Entry 7KEZ (X-ray diffraction, 2.31 A resolution); this record covers chains H and L of the 3 polymer chains in the assembly.

Chain H:
Molecule: anti-VEGF-A Fab bH1 heavy chain
Organism: Homo sapiens
Notes: fragment: Fab fragment heavy chain; engineered mutation(s): CDR H3 loop design 16_0325 (ARGGAVAGTGVYYFDY); antibody fragment or engineered binder
Amino-acid sequence (239 residues; numbered 1 to 229 plus 10 insertion-coded residues; the number before each row is that of its first residue; a row labelled like 82A-82C holds insertion residues (82A, then the next letters in order)):
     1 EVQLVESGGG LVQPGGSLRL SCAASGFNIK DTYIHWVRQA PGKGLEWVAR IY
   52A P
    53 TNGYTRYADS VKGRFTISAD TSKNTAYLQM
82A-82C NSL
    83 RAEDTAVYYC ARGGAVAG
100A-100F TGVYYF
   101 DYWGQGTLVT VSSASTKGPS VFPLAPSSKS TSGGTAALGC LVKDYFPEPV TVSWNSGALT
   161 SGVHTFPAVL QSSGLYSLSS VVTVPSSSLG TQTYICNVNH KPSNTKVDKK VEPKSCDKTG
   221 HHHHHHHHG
Not modelled in the structure: 127-130, 215-229
Disulfides: Cys22-Cys92, Cys140-Cys196

Chain L:
Molecule: anti-VEGF-A Fab bH1 light chain
Organism: Homo sapiens
Notes: fragment: Fab fragment light chain; antibody fragment or engineered binder
Amino-acid sequence (218 residues; numbered 1 to 214 plus 4 insertion-coded residues; the number before each row is that of its first residue; a row labelled like 27A-27D holds insertion residues (27A, then the next letters in order)):
     1 DIQMTQSPSS LSASVGDRVT ITCRASQ
27A-27D DIPR
    28 SISGYVAWYQ QKPGKAPKLL IYWGSYLYSG VPSRFSGSGS GTDFTLTISS LQPEDFATYY
    88 CQQHYTTPPT FGQGTKVEIK RTVAAPSVFI FPPSDEQLKS GTASVVCLLN NFYPREAKVQ
   148 WKVDNALQSG NSQESVTEQD SKDSTYSLSS TLTLSKADYE KHKVYACEVT HQGLSSPVTK
   208 SFNRGEC
Not modelled in the structure: 213-214
Disulfides: Cys23-Cys88, Cys134-Cys194

Chain H / chain L interface:
Residue-residue contacts (74):
  Gln39(H) - Gln38(L)  hydrogen bond
  Gln39(H) - Tyr87(L)  hydrogen bond
  Lys43(H) - Tyr87(L)
  Gly44(H) - Tyr87(L)
  Leu45(H) - Pro44(L)  hydrophobic
  Leu45(H) - Tyr87(L)  hydrophobic
  Leu45(H) - Phe98(L)
  Trp47(H) - Pro95(L)  hydrophobic
  Trp47(H) - Pro96(L)
  Arg50(H) - Thr94(L)  hydrogen bond
  Arg58(H) - Thr94(L)
  Tyr91(H) - Gln38(L)  hydrogen bond
  Tyr91(H) - Lys42(L)  hydrogen bond (side chain-backbone)
  Tyr91(H) - Ala43(L)  hydrophobic
  Val98(H) - Trp50(L)  hydrophobic
  Tyr100D(H) - Gln89(L)  hydrogen bond (backbone-side chain)
  Tyr100D(H) - His91(L)
  Tyr100E(H) - Ala34(L)  hydrophobic
  Tyr100E(H) - Tyr36(L)
  Tyr100E(H) - Leu46(L)  hydrophobic
  Tyr100E(H) - Tyr49(L)
  Tyr100E(H) - Trp50(L)
  Tyr100E(H) - Gln89(L)
  Tyr100E(H) - His91(L)
  Phe100F(H) - Tyr36(L)  hydrogen bond (backbone-side chain)
  Phe100F(H) - Leu46(L)
  Phe100F(H) - Gln89(L)
  Phe100F(H) - Phe98(L)  hydrophobic
  Asp101(H) - Leu46(L)
  Asp101(H) - Tyr55(L)
  Tyr102(H) - Tyr55(L)
  Trp103(H) - Tyr36(L)
  Trp103(H) - Ala43(L)  hydrophobic
  Trp103(H) - Pro44(L)
  Trp103(H) - Phe98(L)  hydrophobic
  Gly104(H) - Ala43(L)
  Gln105(H) - Lys42(L)
  Gln105(H) - Ala43(L)  hydrogen bond (side chain-backbone)
  Phe122(H) - Ser121(L)
  Phe122(H) - Gln124(L)
  Pro123(H) - Ser121(L)
  Leu124(H) - Phe118(L)
  Leu124(H) - Val133(L)  hydrophobic
  Ala125(H) - Phe118(L)
  Ala125(H) - Pro119(L)
  Pro126(H) - Phe118(L)
  Ser132(H) - Phe116(L)
  Thr135(H) - Phe116(L)
  Ala137(H) - Phe116(L)  hydrophobic
  Ala137(H) - Phe118(L)
  Ala137(H) - Leu135(L)  hydrophobic
  Leu138(H) - Phe118(L)  hydrophobic
  Leu141(H) - Ser131(L)
  Lys143(H) - Gln124(L)
  Lys143(H) - Ser131(L)
  His164(H) - Asn137(L)  hydrogen bond
  His164(H) - Asn138(L)  hydrogen bond
  His164(H) - Ser174(L)  hydrogen bond
  Phe166(H) - Leu135(L)  hydrophobic
  Phe166(H) - Ser162(L)
  Phe166(H) - Thr164(L)
  Phe166(H) - Ser174(L)
  Phe166(H) - Leu175(L)  hydrophobic
  Phe166(H) - Ser176(L)
  Pro167(H) - Ser162(L)  hydrogen bond (backbone-side chain)
  Pro167(H) - Val163(L)
  Val169(H) - Gln160(L)
  Val169(H) - Glu161(L)
  Val169(H) - Ser162(L)
  Leu170(H) - Gln160(L)  hydrogen bond (backbone-side chain)
  Gln171(H) - Gln160(L)
  Val181(H) - Leu135(L)  hydrophobic
  Thr183(H) - Asn137(L)
  Lys209(H) - Glu123(L)  salt bridge
Also at the interface, not in a pair above, chain H (43 interface residues in all): Val37, Glu46, Val100C, Val121, Ala136, Ser179
Also at the interface, not in a pair above, chain L (41 interface residues in all): Gly41, Ser127, Thr178, Thr180, Lys207

Overview:
43 residues of chain H face 41 of chain L across their interface, with 13 hydrogen bonds and 1 salt bridge.
Among the polar pairs are Lys209(H)-Glu123(L), Gln39(H)-Gln38(L) and Gln39(H)-Tyr87(L).
Here chain H is anti-VEGF-A Fab bH1 heavy chain and chain L is anti-VEGF-A Fab bH1 light chain, both from Homo
sapiens. Entry 7KEZ (Crystal structure of bH1 Fab variant (CDR H3 loop design 16_0325) in complex with VEGF)
was determined by X-ray diffraction.
